Entry 7M71 (electron microscopy, 2.66 A resolution); this record covers chains A and H of the 4 polymer chains in the assembly.

== Chain A ==
Molecule: Spike glycoprotein
From: Severe acute respiratory syndrome coronavirus 2
UniProt: P0DTC2 (SPIKE_SARS2); numbering as in UniProt (aligned over 1-1208)
Chain sequence (1208 residues; numbered 1 to 1208; the number before each row is that of its first residue):
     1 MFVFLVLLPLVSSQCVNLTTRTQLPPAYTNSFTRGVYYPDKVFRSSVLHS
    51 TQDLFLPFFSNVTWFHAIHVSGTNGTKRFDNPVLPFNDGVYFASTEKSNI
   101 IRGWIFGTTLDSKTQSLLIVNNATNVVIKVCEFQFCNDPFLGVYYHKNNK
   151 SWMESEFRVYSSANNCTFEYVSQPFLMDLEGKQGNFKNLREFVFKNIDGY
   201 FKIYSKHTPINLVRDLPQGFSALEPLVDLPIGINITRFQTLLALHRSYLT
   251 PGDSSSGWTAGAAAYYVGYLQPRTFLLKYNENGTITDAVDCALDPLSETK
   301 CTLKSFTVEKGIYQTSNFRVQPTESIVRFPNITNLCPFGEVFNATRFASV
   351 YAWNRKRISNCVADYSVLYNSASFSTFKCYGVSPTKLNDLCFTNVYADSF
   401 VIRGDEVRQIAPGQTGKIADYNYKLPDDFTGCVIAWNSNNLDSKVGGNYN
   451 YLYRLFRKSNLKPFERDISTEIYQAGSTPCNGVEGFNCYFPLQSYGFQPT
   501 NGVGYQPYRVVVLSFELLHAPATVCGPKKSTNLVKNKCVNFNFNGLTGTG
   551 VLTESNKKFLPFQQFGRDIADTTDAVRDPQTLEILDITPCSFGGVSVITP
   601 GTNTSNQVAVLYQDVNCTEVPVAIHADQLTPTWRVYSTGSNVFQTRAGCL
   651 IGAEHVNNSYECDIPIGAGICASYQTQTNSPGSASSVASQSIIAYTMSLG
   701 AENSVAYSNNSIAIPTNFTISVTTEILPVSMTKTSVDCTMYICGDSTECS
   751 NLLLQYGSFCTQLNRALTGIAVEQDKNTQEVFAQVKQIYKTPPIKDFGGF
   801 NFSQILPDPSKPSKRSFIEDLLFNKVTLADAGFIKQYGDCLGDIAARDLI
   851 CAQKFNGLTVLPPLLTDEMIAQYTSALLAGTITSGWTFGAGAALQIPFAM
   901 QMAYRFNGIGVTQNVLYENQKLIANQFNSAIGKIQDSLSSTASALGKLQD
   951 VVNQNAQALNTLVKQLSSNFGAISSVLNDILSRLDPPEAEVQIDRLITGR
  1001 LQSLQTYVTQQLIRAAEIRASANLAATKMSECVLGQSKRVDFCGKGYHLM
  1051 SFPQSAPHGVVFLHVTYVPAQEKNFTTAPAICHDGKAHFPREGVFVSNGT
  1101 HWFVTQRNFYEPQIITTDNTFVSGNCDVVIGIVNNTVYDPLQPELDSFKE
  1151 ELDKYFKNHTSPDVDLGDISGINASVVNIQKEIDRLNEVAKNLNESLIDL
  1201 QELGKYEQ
Unresolved in the structure: 1-328, 538-1208
Cystine bridges: Cys336-Cys361, Cys379-Cys432, Cys391-Cys525, Cys480-Cys488
Covalent attachments: N-acetylglucosamine (NAG) linked to Asn331, Asn343
Differences from the reference sequence: engineered mutation Gly682 (Arg in P0DTC2), Ser683 (Arg in P0DTC2), Ser685 (Arg in P0DTC2), Pro986 (Lys in P0DTC2), Pro987 (Val in P0DTC2)

== Chain H ==
Molecule: Antibody 5A6 Fab heavy chain
From: Homo sapiens
Notes: antibody fragment or engineered binder
Chain sequence (449 residues; row label = number of the first residue in the row):
     1 QVQLQESGGGLVQPGGSLRLSCAASGFTFSSYEMNWVRQAPGKGLEWVAV
    51 ISYDGSNKYYADSVKGRFTISRDNAKNSLYLQMNSLRAEDTAVYYCARLI
   101 TMVRGEDYWGQGTLVTVSSASTKGPSVFPLAPSSKSTSGGTAALGCLVKD
   151 YFPEPVTVSWNSGALTSGVHTFPAVLQSSGLYSLSSVVTVPSSSLGTQTY
   201 ICNVNHKPSNTKVDKKVEPKSCDKTHTCPPCPAPEAAGGPSVFLFPPKPK
   251 DTLMISRTPEVTCVVVDVSHEDPEVKFNWYVDGVEVHNAKTKPREEQYNS
   301 TYRVVSVLTVLHQDWLNGKEYKCKVSNKALPAPIEKTISKAKGQPREPQV
   351 YTLPPSRDELTKNQVSLTCLVKGFYPSDIAVEWESNGQPENNYKTTPPVL
   401 DSDGSFFLYSRLTVDKSRWQQGNVFSCSVMHEALHNHYTQKSLSLSPGK
Unresolved in the structure: 1-2, 223-449
Cystine bridges: Cys22-Cys96, Cys146-Cys202

== Interface between chain A and chain H ==
Residue-residue contacts - 23 pairs, chain A then chain H:
  Tyr449(A) - Glu106(H)
  Phe456(A) - Val103(H)  hydrophobic
  Thr470(A) - Ser31(H)
  Thr470(A) - Tyr53(H)
  Glu471(A) - Tyr53(H)  hydrogen bond
  Asn481(A) - Ser52(H)
  Asn481(A) - Asn57(H)
  Asn481(A) - Tyr59(H)
  Gly482(A) - Glu33(H)
  Gly482(A) - Ser52(H)  hydrogen bond (backbone-side chain)
  Val483(A) - Glu33(H)
  Glu484(A) - Glu33(H)  hydrogen bond (backbone-side chain)
  Glu484(A) - Arg98(H)  salt bridge
  Glu484(A) - Thr101(H)
  Gly485(A) - Thr101(H)
  Tyr489(A) - Met102(H)  hydrophobic
  Tyr489(A) - Val103(H)  hydrophobic
  Phe490(A) - Ser31(H)
  Phe490(A) - Tyr32(H)  hydrophobic
  Phe490(A) - Val103(H)
  Leu492(A) - Val103(H)
  Gln493(A) - Val103(H)
  Gln493(A) - Arg104(H)  hydrogen bond (side chain-backbone)
Interface residues without a listed pair, chain A (15 interface residues in all): Leu455, Ser494
Interface residues without a listed pair, chain H (16 interface residues in all): Val50, Asp54, Leu99
The authors on this interface:
  - epitope / paratope residues, chain A: Tyr449(A), Glu484(A)

== Summary ==
Chain A and chain H form an interface of 15 and 16 residues respectively, with 4 hydrogen bonds and 1 salt
bridge. Among the polar pairs are Glu484(A)-Arg98(H), Glu471(A)-Tyr53(H) and Gly482(A)-Ser52(H).
N-acetylglucosamine is covalently linked to Asn331(A) and Asn343(A). From the paper: epitope/paratope residues
Tyr449(A) and Glu484(A).
Chain A is Spike glycoprotein (Severe acute respiratory syndrome coronavirus 2) and chain H is Antibody 5A6
Fab heavy chain (Homo sapiens); the structure, SARS-CoV-2 Spike:5A6 Fab complex I focused refinement, was
determined by electron microscopy, deposited together with 7KQB.
